Entry 7PAQ (electron microscopy, 8.90 A resolution (very low resolution: no residue pairs are listed; an interface is given only as per-side residue counts)); this record covers chains l and 3 of the 56 polymer chains in the assembly.

# Chain l
Molecule: 50S ribosomal protein L16
Organism: Mycoplasma pneumoniae M129
Reference sequence: P41204 (RL16_MYCPN); residue numbers follow UniProt; this construct covers 1-139
Amino-acid sequence (139 residues; row label = number of the first residue in the row):
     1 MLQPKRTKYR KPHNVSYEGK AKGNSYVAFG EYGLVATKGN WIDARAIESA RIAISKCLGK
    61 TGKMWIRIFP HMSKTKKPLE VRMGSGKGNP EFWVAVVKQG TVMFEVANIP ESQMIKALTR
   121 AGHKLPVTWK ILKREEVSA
Not modelled in the structure: 137-139

# Chain 3
Molecule: 23S ribosomal RNA
Organism: Mycoplasma pneumoniae M129
Sequence (2907 nucleotides; each row starts with the number of its first residue):
     1 UACAAUAAGU UACUAAGGGC UUAUGGUGGA UGCCUUGGCA CUAAUAGGCG AUGAAGGACG
    61 UGUUAACCUG CGAUAAGCUU CGGGUAGGUG GUAAGAACCU CAGAUCCGGA GAUUUCCGAA
   121 UGGAGCAAUC CGGUAGUUGG AAACAGCUAU CAUUAAUUGA UGAAUAAAUA GUCAAUUAAA
   181 GCAAUACGUG GUGAAGUGAA ACAUCUCAGU AGCCACAGGA AAAGAAAACG AAUGUGAUUC
   241 CGUGUGUAGU GGCGAGCGAA AGCGGAACAG GCCAAACUUA UCAUUAGAUA GGGGUUGUAG
   301 GGCUUGCAAU GUGGACUUGA AAACGAUAGA AGAAGCUGUU GGAAAGCAGC GCGCAAAAGG
   361 GUGAUAGCCC CGUAUUUGAA AUUGUUUUCA UACCUAGCGA GAUCCCUGAG UAGCUCGGAA
   421 AACGUUAUUU UGAGUGAAUC UGCCCAGACC AUUGGGUAAG CCUAAAUACU AAUUAGUGAC
   481 CGAUAGCGAA ACAGUACCGU GAGGGAAAGG UGAAAAGAAC CCAGAGAUGG GAGUGAAAUA
   541 GAUUCUGAAA CCAUAUGCCU ACAACGUGUC AGAGCACAUU AAUGUGUGAU GGCGUGCGUU
   601 UUGAAGUAUG AGCCGGCGAG UUAUGAUAGC AAGCGUUAGU UAACCAGGAG AUGGGGAGCU
   661 GUAGCGAAAG CGAGUUUUAA AAGAGCGUUU GUUUGUUAUU AUAGACCCGA AACGGGUUGA
   721 GCUAGUCAUG AGCAGGUUGA AGGUUGAGUA ACAUCAACUG GAGGACCGAA CCGACUCUCG
   781 UUGAAACGAU AGCGGAUGAC UUGUGAUUAG GGGUGAAAUU CCAAUCGAAA UCCGUGAUAG
   841 CUGGUUCUCG UCGAAAUAGC UUUAAGGCUA GCGUGAGAUC ACAAAUAAGU GGAGGUAAAG
   901 CUACUGAAUG UAUGAUGGCG CCACCUAGGC GUACUGAAUA CAAUUAAACU CUGAAUGCCA
   961 UUUAUUUUAU UCUCGCAGUC AGACAGUGGG GGAUAAGCUU CAUUGUCAAG AGGGGAAGAG
  1021 CCCAGAUCAU UAAAUAAGGU CCCCAAAAUA UACUAAGUGG AAAAGGAUGU GAAAGUGCUA
  1081 AAACAGCAAG GAUGUUGGCU UAGAAGCAGC CAUCGUUUAA AGAGUGCGUA ACAGCUCACU
  1141 UGUCGAGUGU UUUUGCGCCG AAGAUGUAAC GGGGCUAAGU AUAUUACCGA AUUUAUGGAU
  1201 AAGAUUUAUA UCUUGUGGUA GACGAGCGUU GUAUUGGAGU UGAAGUCAAA GCGUGAGCAU
  1261 UGGUGGAUCC AAUACAAGUG AGAAUGCCGG CAUGAGUAAC GCUUGGGAGU GAGAAUCUCC
  1321 CAAACCGAUU GACUAAGGUU UCCUGGACCA GGGUCGUCCU UCCAGGGUUA GUCUGGACCU
  1381 AAGCUGAGGC UGAAAAGCGU AGGCGAUGGA CAACAGGUUA AUAUUCCUGU ACUUACAGUU
  1441 AGACUGAUGG AGUGACAAAG AAGGUUUUCC ACCCCCAUAA UUGGAUUUGG GGAUAAAUCA
  1501 UAAGGUGGUA CAAUAGGCAA AUCCGUUGUG CAUAACAUUG AGUGAUGAUG UCGAGUGAAU
  1561 GAGUGAUCAA GUAGCGAAGG UGGUAUUAAU CAUGCUUUCA AGAAAAGCUU CUAGGGUUAA
  1621 UCUAGCUGUA ACCAGUACCG AGAACGAACA CACGUAGUCA AGGAGAGGAU CCUAAGGUUA
  1681 GCGAGUGAAC UAUAGCCAAG GAACUCUGCA AAUUAACCCC GUAAGUUAGC GAGAAGGGGU
  1741 GCUUAUGUAA AAGUAAGCCG CAGUGAAGAA CGAGGGGGGA CUGUUUAACU AAAACACAAC
  1801 UCUAUGCCAA ACCGUAAGGU GAUGUAUAUG GGGUGACACC UGCCCAGUGC UGGAAGGUUA
  1861 AAGAAGGAGG UUAGCGCAAG CGAAGCUUUU AACUGAAGCC CCAGUGAACG GCGGCCGUAA
  1921 CUAUAACGGU CCUAAGGUAG CGAAAUUCCU AGUCGGGUAA AUUCCGUCCC GCUUGAAUGG
  1981 UGUAACCAUC UCUUGACUGU CUCGGCUAUA GACUCGGUGA AAUCCAGGUA CGGGUGAAGA
  2041 CACCCGUUAG GCGCAACGGG ACGGAAAGAC CCCGUGAAGC UUUACUGUAG CUUAAUAUUG
  2101 AUCAGGACAU UAUCAUGUAG AGAAUAGGUA GGAGCAAUCG AUGCAAGUUC GCUAGGACUU
  2161 GUUGAUGCGA AAGGUGGAAU ACUACCCUUG GUUGUGUGCU GUUCUAAUUG GUAACUGUUA
  2221 UCCAGUUUCA AGACAGUGUU AGGUGGGCAG UUUGACUGGG GCGGUCGCCU CCUAAAAGGU
  2281 AACGGAGGCG UACAAAGGUA CCUUCAGUAC GGUUGGAAAU CGUAUGUAGA GUGUAAUGGU
  2341 GUAAGGGUGC UUGACUGUGA GACAUACAGG UCGAACAGGU GAGAAAUCAG GUCAUAGUGA
  2401 UCCGGUGGUC CAGUAUGGAA UGGCCAUCGC UCAACGGAUA AAAGCUACUC CGGGGAUAAC
  2461 AGGCUGAUAC UGCCCAAGAG UUCAUAUCGA CGGCAGUGUU UGGCACCUCG AUGUCGACUC
  2521 AUCUCAUCCU CGAGCUGAAG CAGGUUCGAA GGGUUCGGCU GUUCGCCGAU UAAAGAGAUA
  2581 CGUGAGUUGG GUUCAAACCG UCGUGAGACA GGUUGGUCCC UAUCUAUUGU GCCCGUAGGA
  2641 AGAUUGAAGA GUGUUGCUUC UAGUACGAGA GGACCGAAGC GAGGACACCU CUUAUGCUCC
  2701 AGUUGUAGCG CCAGCUGCAC CGCUGGGUAG UAACGUGUCU AUUAGAUAAA CGCUGAAAGC
  2761 AUCUAAGUGU GAAACUAUCU CAAAGAUUAA UCUUCCCAUU UCGCAAGAAA GUAAGAGCCG
  2821 UCAAAGACGA UGACGUUGAU AGGUUACAGG UGUAAGCAUA GUGAUAUGUU GAGCUGAGUA
  2881 AUACUAAUUG CUCGAGGACU UAUUGGA
Not modelled in the structure: 1-7, 923-927, 1560-1569, 2901-2907

# Chain l / chain 3 interface
At this resolution (9 A) residue pairs are not listed: 55 residues of chain l and 49 of chain 3 lie at the interface.

# In short
55 residues of chain l face 49 of chain 3 across their interface.
Here chain l is 50S ribosomal protein L16 and chain 3 is 23S ribosomal RNA, both from Mycoplasma pneumoniae
M129. Entry 7PAQ (70S ribosome with EF-G, A/P- and P/E-site tRNAs in Mycoplasma pneumoniae cells) was
determined by electron microscopy (same publication as 7OOC, 7OOD, 7P6Z, 7PAH, 7PAI, 7PAJ and 23 further
entries).
